Entry 6DM1 (electron microscopy, 4.20 A resolution (low resolution: residue-level contacts below are approximate; hydrogen-bond / salt-bridge calls are withheld)); this record covers chains B and D of the 4 polymer chains in the assembly.

== Chain B (and D) ==
Name: Glutamate receptor 2, Voltage-dependent calcium channel gamma-2 subunit
Source organism: Rattus norvegicus
Notes: chain D of this document is another copy of the same molecule, construct and numbering; everything in this record applies to it too
UniProtKB: chimeric construct of P19491, Q9Y698: residues 10-998 from P19491 (GRIA2_RAT), isoform P19491-2 positions 25-841 (offset varies); residues 1001-1207 from Q9Y698 positions 2-208 (UniProt number = residue number - 999)
Amino-acid sequence (1031 residues; numbered 10 to 1212; 172 numbers in that range are skipped by the numbering (no residue carries them; nothing is unmodelled there); the number before each row is that of its first residue):
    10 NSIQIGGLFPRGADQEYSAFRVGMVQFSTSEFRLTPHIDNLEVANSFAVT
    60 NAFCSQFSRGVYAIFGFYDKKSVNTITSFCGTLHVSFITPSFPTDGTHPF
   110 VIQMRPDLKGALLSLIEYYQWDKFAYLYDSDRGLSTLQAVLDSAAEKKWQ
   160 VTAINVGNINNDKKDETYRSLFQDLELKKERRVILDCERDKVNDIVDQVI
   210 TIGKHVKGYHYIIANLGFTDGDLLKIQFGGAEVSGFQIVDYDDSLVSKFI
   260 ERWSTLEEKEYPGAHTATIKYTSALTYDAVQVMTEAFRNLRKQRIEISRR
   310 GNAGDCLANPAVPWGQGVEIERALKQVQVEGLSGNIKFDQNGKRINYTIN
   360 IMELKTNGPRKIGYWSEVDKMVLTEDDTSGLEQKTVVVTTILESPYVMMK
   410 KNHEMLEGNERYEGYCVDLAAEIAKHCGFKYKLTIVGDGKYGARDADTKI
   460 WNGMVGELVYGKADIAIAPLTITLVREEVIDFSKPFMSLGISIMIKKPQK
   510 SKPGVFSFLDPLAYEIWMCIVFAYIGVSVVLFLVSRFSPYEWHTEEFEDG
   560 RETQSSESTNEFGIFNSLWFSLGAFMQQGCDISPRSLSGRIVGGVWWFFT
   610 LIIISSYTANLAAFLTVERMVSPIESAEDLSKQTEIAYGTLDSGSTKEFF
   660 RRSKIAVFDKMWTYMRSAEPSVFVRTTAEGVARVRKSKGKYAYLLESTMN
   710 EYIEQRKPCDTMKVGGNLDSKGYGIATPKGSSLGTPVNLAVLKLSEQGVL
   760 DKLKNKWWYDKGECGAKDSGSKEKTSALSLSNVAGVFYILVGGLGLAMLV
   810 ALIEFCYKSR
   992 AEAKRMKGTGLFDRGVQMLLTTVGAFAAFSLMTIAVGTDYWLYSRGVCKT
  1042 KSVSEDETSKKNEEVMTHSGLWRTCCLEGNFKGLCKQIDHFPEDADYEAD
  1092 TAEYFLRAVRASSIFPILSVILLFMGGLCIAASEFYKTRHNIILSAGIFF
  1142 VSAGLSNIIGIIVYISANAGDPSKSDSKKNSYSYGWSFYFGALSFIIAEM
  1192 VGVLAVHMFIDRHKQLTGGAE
Unresolved in the structure: 550-562, 992-1001, 1043-1055, 1162-1168, 1210-1212
Sequence notes: conflict E241 (Asn256 in P19491), L382 (Val397 in P19491), E384 (Gly405 in P19491), D385 (Asn406 in P19491), Q392 (Asn413 in P19491), D1047 (Asn48 in Q9Y698); linker (999-1000); expression tag (1208-1212)
Disulfides: C63-C315, C718-C773, C1039-C1067, C1066-C1076
Ligand contacts:
  - cyclothiazide (CYZ), molecule 1: I481, S497, S729, K730, G731
  - cyclothiazide (CYZ), molecule 2: P494, F495, M496, S497, L751, S754, L759, D760, K763
  - glutamic acid (GLU): Y450, P478, L479, T480, R485, G653, S654, T655, K656, E705, K730, Y732
Curated features (UniProtKB/Swiss-Prot):
  - glycosylation: N355 (N-linked (GlcNAc...) asparagine)

== Chain B / chain D interface ==
Residue-residue contacts (7; chain B residue first):
  R178(B) - F237(D)
  T210(B) - H214(D)
  G212(B) - H214(D)
  H214(B) - T210(D)
  H214(B) - G212(D)
  V215(B) - V215(D)
  F237(B) - R178(D)
Also at the interface, not in a pair above, chain B (10 interface residues in all): I209, I211, K234, G238
Also at the interface, not in a pair above, chain D (10 interface residues in all): I209, I211, K234, G238

== Overview ==
Chain B and chain D each contribute 10 residues to their interface. Ligands of chain B: glutamic acid and
cyclothiazide.
Chain B and chain D are both Glutamate receptor 2, Voltage-dependent calcium channel gamma-2 subunit (Rattus
norvegicus); the structure, Open state GluA2 in complex with STZ and blocked by NASPM, after micelle signal
subtraction, was determined by electron microscopy, deposited together with 6O9G, 6DLZ and 6DM0.
